Entry 5YYQ (X-ray diffraction, 1.07 A resolution); this record covers chain A.

Chain A:
Name: Preprothaumatin I
Organism: Thaumatococcus daniellii
UniProt: A1IIJ1 (A1IIJ1_THADA); residues 1-207 here correspond to UniProt positions 23-229 (UniProt number = residue number + 22)
Sequence (207 residues; numbered 1 to 207; the number before each row is that of its first residue):
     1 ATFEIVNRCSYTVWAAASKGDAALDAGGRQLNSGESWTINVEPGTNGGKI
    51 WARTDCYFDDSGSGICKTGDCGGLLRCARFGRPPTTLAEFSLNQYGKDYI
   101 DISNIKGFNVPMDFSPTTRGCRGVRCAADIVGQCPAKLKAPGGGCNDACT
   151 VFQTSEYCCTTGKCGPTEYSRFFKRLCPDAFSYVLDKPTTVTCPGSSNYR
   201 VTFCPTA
Cystine bridges: C9-C204, C56-C66, C71-C77, C121-C193, C126-C177, C134-C145, C149-C158, C159-C164
Sequence notes: engineered mutation A78 (Lys100 in A1IIJ1)

Summary:
Chain A is Preprothaumatin I (Thaumatococcus daniellii); the structure, Structure K78A thaumatin, was
determined by X-ray diffraction together with 5YYP and 5YYR from the same study.
